5JIC - chain A; structure by X-ray diffraction, 1.40 A resolution.

[Chain A]
Name: Type II pantothenate kinase
Organism: Staphylococcus aureus (strain MW2)
Notes: EC 2.7.1.33
Reference sequence: Q8NVG0 (COAW_STAAW); residue numbers follow UniProt; this construct covers 1-267
Amino-acid sequence (273 residues; row label = number of the first residue in the row):
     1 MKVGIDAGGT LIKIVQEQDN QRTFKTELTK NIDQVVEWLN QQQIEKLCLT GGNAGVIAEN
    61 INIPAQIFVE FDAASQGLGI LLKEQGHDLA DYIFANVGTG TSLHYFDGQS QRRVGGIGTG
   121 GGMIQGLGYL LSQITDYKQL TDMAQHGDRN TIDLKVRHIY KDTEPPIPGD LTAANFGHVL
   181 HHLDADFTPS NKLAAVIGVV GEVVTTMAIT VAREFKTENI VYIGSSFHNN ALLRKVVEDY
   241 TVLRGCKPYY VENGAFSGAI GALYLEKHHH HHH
Disordered / not traced: 1, 18-20
Differences from the reference sequence: expression tag (268-273)
Residues lining bound ligands:
  - ADP (adenosine-5'-diphosphate): Gly8, Gly9, Thr10, Leu11, Lys13, Leu28, Val97, Gly98, Thr99, Gly121, Gly122, Gln125, Tyr137, Gly224, Ser225, Ser226, His228
  - N7E (N~3~-[(2R)-2-hydroxy-3,3-dimethyl-4-(phosphonooxy)butanoyl]-N-(5-methoxypentyl)-beta-alaninamide): Gly8, Gly9, Glu70, Phe71, Gly98, Thr99, Gly100, Thr101, Ser102, Arg113, Gly116, Ile117, Gly118, Val156, Ile159, Tyr160, Ile167, Asp170, Leu171, Thr172, Ala173, Glu202, Thr206, Tyr240
Curated features (UniProtKB/Swiss-Prot):
  - active site: Glu70 (Proton acceptor)
  - binding site (ATP): Asp6 to Lys13, Thr99, Gly121 to Gln125, Tyr137, Ser225

[In short]
Chain A binds ADP and compound N7E. Curated annotation (UniProt) lists active-site residue Glu70 and 16
ATP-binding residues.
Chain A is Type II pantothenate kinase (Staphylococcus aureus (strain MW2)); the structure, Staphylococcus
aureus Type II pantothenate kinase in complex with a pantothenate analog, was determined by X-ray diffraction,
deposited together with 5ELZ, 4M7X and 4M7Y.
